Entry 3SDI (X-ray diffraction, 2.65 A resolution); this record covers chains O and U of the 28 polymer chains in the assembly.

Chain O:
Molecule: Proteasome component Y7
Organism: Saccharomyces cerevisiae
Notes: EC 3.4.25.1
UniProtKB: P23639 (PSA2_YEAST); the construct lacks a stretch of the UniProt sequence and is renumbered around it, so the offset changes along the chain: 4-102 = UniProt 1-99; 103-147 = UniProt 101-145; 148-200 = UniProt 147-199; 202-209 = UniProt 200-207; 2 more segments
Sequence (250 residues; each row starts with the number of its first residue; note: 1 number in that range is skipped by the numbering (no residue carries it; nothing is unmodelled there); a row labelled like 217A-217B holds insertion residues (217A, then the next letters in order)):
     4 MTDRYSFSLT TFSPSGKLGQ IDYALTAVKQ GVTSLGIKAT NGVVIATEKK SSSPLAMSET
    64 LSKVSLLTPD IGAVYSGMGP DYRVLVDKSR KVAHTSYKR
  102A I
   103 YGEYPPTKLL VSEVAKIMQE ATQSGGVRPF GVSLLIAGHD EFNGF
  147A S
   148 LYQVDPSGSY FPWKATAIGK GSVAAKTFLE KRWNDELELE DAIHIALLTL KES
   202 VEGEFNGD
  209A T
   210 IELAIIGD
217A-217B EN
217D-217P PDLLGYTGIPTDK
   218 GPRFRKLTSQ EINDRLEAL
Disordered / not traced: 4-7
Curated features (UniProtKB/Swiss-Prot):
  - cross-link: Lys110 (Glycyl lysine isopeptide (Lys-Gly) (interchain with G-Cter in ubiquitin))

Chain U:
Molecule: Proteasome component C7-alpha
Organism: Saccharomyces cerevisiae
Notes: EC 3.4.25.1
UniProtKB: P21243 (PSA6_YEAST); the construct lacks a stretch of the UniProt sequence and is renumbered around it, so the offset changes along the chain: 6-34 = UniProt 10-38; 35-143 = UniProt 40-148; 144-179 = UniProt 150-185; 186-218 = UniProt 199-231; 1 more segments
Sequence (243 residues; row label = number of the first residue in the row; note: 6 numbers in that range are skipped by the numbering (no residue carries them; nothing is unmodelled there); a row labelled like 179A-179E holds insertion residues (179A, then the next letters in order)):
     6 AGYDRHITIF SPEGRLYQVE YAFKATNQT
   34A N
    35 INSLAVRGKD CTVVISQKKV PDKLLDPTTV SYIFCISRTI GMVVNGPIPD ARNAALRAKA
    95 EAAEFRYKYG YDMPCDVLAK RMANLSQIYT QRAYMRPLGV ILTFVSVDE
  143A E
   144 LGPSIYKTDP AGYYVGYKAT ATGPKQQEIT TNLENH
179A-179E FKKSK
180A-180D IDHI
   184 N
184G-184H EE
  184M S
   186 WEKVVEFAIT HMIDALGTEF SKNDLEVGVA TKD
   220 KFFTLSAENI EERLVAIAEQ D
Disordered / not traced: 6-8
Metal / ion sites: Mg2+ site 1: Thr13, Tyr123, Arg126, Met129; Mg2+ site 2: Ala127 (shared with 2 residues of chain T)

Chain O / chain U interface:
Residue-residue contacts (61; chain O residue first):
  Tyr8(O) - Ile12(U)
  Leu12(O) - Ile14(U)  hydrophobic
  Leu12(O) - Ala127(U)  hydrophobic
  Gln23(O) - Ile14(U)
  Gln23(O) - Phe15(U)  hydrogen bond (side chain-backbone)
  Tyr26(O) - Phe15(U)  hydrophobic
  Tyr26(O) - Ser16(U)
  Tyr26(O) - Pro17(U)  hydrophobic
  Tyr26(O) - Gly19(U)
  Ala27(O) - Phe15(U)  hydrophobic
  Thr29(O) - Pro17(U)
  Thr29(O) - Glu18(U)
  Ala30(O) - Gly19(U)
  Gln33(O) - Glu18(U)
  Ser56(O) - Thr173(U)
  Ser56(O) - Glu177(U)
  Pro57(O) - Lys161(U)
  Pro57(O) - Glu177(U)
  Leu58(O) - Tyr160(U)
  Leu58(O) - Lys161(U)  hydrogen bond (backbone-backbone)
  Leu58(O) - Ala162(U)
  Leu58(O) - Thr173(U)
  Leu58(O) - Glu177(U)
  Leu58(O) - Phe179A(U)  hydrophobic
  Ala59(O) - Gly159(U)
  Ala59(O) - Tyr160(U)  hydrophobic
  Met60(O) - Val158(U)
  Met60(O) - Gly159(U)  hydrogen bond (backbone-backbone)
  Met60(O) - Tyr160(U)
  Met60(O) - Lys161(U)
  Thr63(O) - Tyr149(U)
  Thr63(O) - Val158(U)
  Thr63(O) - Gly159(U)  hydrogen bond (side chain-backbone)
  Met81(O) - Phe15(U)  hydrophobic
  Met81(O) - Leu21(U)  hydrophobic
  Pro83(O) - Gln121(U)
  Pro83(O) - Ala154(U)
  Pro83(O) - Gly155(U)
  Pro83(O) - Tyr156(U)
  Asp84(O) - Gln121(U)
  Arg86(O) - Ala117(U)
  Arg86(O) - Asn118(U)
  Arg86(O) - Gly155(U)  hydrogen bond (side chain-backbone)
  Arg86(O) - Tyr157(U)
  Val87(O) - Asn118(U)
  Val87(O) - Gln121(U)
  Asp90(O) - Lys114(U)  salt bridge
  Asp90(O) - Asn118(U)
  Gly128(O) - Gln125(U)
  Gly128(O) - Arg126(U)
  Gly128(O) - Ala127(U)  hydrogen bond (backbone-backbone)
  Val129(O) - Gln125(U)
  Val129(O) - Arg126(U)
  Arg130(O) - Thr13(U)
  Arg130(O) - Phe15(U)
  Arg130(O) - Leu21(U)
  Arg130(O) - Thr124(U)  hydrogen bond (side chain-backbone)
  Arg130(O) - Gln125(U)  hydrogen bond (backbone-backbone)
  Pro131(O) - Phe15(U)
  Phe132(O) - Gln125(U)
  Gly133(O) - Phe15(U)
Interface residues without a listed pair, chain O (29 interface residues in all): Ser55, Leu64, Ala123
Interface residues without a listed pair, chain U (34 interface residues in all): Arg41, Tyr128, Thr163, Leu176

In short:
29 residues of chain O face 34 of chain U across their interface, with 8 hydrogen bonds and 1 salt bridge.
Among the polar pairs are Asp90(O)-Lys114(U), Gln23(O)-Phe15(U) and Thr63(O)-Gly159(U). Thr13(U), Tyr123(U),
Arg126(U) and Met129(U) coordinate Mg2+ site 1.
Chain O is Proteasome component Y7 and chain U is Proteasome component C7-alpha, both from Saccharomyces
cerevisiae; the structure, Structure of yeast 20S open-gate proteasome with Compound 20, was determined by
X-ray diffraction together with 3SDK, 3OEU and 3OEV from the same study.
